Entry 6GS0 (X-ray diffraction, 1.34 A resolution); this record covers chain A.

== Chain A ==
Name: Putative acetyl xylan esterase
Organism: Opitutus terrae PB90-1
Reference sequence: B1ZMF4 (B1ZMF4_OPITP); residues 33-432 here = UniProt positions 33-432
Chain sequence (403 residues; each row starts with the number of its first residue):
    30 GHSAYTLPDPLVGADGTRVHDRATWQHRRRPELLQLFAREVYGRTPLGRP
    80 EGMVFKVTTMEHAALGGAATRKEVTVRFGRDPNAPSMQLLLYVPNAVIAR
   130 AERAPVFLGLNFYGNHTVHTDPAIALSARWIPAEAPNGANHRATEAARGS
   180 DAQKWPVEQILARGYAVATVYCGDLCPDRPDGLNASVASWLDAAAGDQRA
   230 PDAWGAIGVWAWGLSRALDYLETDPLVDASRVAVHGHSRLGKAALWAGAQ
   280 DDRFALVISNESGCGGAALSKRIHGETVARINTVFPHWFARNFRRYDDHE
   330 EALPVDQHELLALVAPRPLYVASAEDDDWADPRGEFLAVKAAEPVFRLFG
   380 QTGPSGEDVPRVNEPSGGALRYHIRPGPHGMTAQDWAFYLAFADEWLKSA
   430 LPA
Disordered / not traced: 30-34
Sequence notes: expression tag (30-32)
From the paper describing this entry:
  - catalytic residues: Arg268 (by similarity / conservation)
  - specificity-determining residues: Asp356 (proposed by the authors, not directly observed)

== Summary ==
From the paper: the catalytic residue Arg268; the specificity determinant Asp356.
Chain A is Putative acetyl xylan esterase (Opitutus terrae PB90-1); the structure, Native Glucuronoyl Esterase
from Opitutus terrae, was determined by X-ray diffraction, deposited together with 6GRW, 6GRY and 6GU8.
